Entry 5MMM (electron microscopy, 3.40 A resolution); this record covers chains 3 and A of the 61 polymer chains in the assembly.

Chain 3:
Protein: 50S ribosomal protein L34, chloroplastic
From: Spinacia oleracea
UniProt: P82244 (RK34_SPIOL); numbering as in UniProt (aligned over 1-152)
Chain sequence (152 residues; numbered 1 to 152; the number before each row is that of its first residue):
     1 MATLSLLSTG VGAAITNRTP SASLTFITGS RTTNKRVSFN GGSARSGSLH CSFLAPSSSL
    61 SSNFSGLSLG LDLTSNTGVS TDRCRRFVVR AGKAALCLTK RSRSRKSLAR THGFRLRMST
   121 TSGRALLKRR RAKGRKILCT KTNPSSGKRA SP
Not modelled in the structure: 1-92

Chain A:
Molecule: 23S ribosomal RNA
From: Spinacia oleracea
Sequence (2810 nucleotides; row label = number of the first residue in the row):
     1 UUCAAACGAG GAAAGGCUUA CGGUGGAUAC CUAGGCACCC AGAGACGAGG AAGGGCGUAU
    61 UAAUCGACGA AAUGCUUCGG GGAGUUGAAA AUAAGCAGAG AUCCGGAGAU UCCCGAAUAG
   121 GUCAACCUUU CGAACUUCUG CUGAAUCCAU GGGCAGGCAA GAGACAACCU GGCGAACUGA
   181 AACAUCUUAG UAGCCAGAGG AAAAGAAAGC AAAAGCGAUU CCCGUAGUAG CGGCGAGCGA
   241 AAUGGGAGCA GCCUAAACCG UGAAAACGGG GUUGUGGGAG AGCAAUACAA GCGUCGUGCU
   301 GCUAGGCGAA UCAGUGGAGU GCGGAACCCU AGAUGGUGAA AGUCCAGUAG CCGAAAGCAU
   361 CACUAGCUUA UGCUCUGACC CGAGUAGCAU GGGGCACGUG GAAUCCCGUG UGAAUCAGCA
   421 AGGACCACCU UGCAAGGCUA AAUACUCCUG GGUGACCGAU AGCGAAGUAG UACCGUGAGG
   481 GAAGGGUGAA AAGAACCCCC AUCGGGGAGU GAAAUAGAAC AUGAAACCGU AAGCUCUCAA
   541 GCAGUGGGAG GGGGACCAGA CCCUGACCGC GUGCCUGUUG AAGAAUGAGC CGGCGACUCA
   601 UAGGCAGUGG CUUGGUUAAG GGAACCCACC GGAGCCGUAG CGAAAGCGAG UCUUCAUAGG
   661 GCAAUUGUCA CUGCUUAUGG ACCCGAACCU GGGUGAUCUA UCCAUGACCA GGAUGAAGCU
   721 UGGGUGAAAC UAAGUGGAGG UCCGAACCGA CUGAUGUUGA AGAAUCAGCG GAUGAGUUGU
   781 GGUUAGGGGU GAAAUGCCAC UCGAACCCAG AGCUAGCUGG UUCUCCCCGA AAUGCGUUGA
   841 GGCGCAGCAG UUGACUGGAC AUCUAGGGGU AAAGCACUGU UUCGGUGCGG GCCGCGAGAG
   901 CGGUACCAAA UCGAGGCAAA CUCUGAAUAC UAGAUAUGAC CUCCAAAUAA CAGGGGUCAA
   961 GGUCGGCCAG UGAGACGAUG GGGGAUAAGC UUCAUCGUCG AGAGGGAAAC AGCCCGGAUC
  1021 ACCAGCUAAG GCCCCUAAAU GACCGCUCAG UGAUAAAGGA GGUAGGGGUG CAGAGACAGC
  1081 CAGGAGGUUU GCCUAGAAGC AGCCACCCUU GAAAGAGUGC GUAAUAGCUC ACUGAUCGAG
  1141 CGCUCUUGCG CCGAAGAUGA ACGGGGCUAA GCGGUCUGCC GAAGCUGUGG GAUGUAAAAA
  1201 AACAUCGGUA GGGGAGCGUU CCGUGUUAGG GAGAAACGCG UGCGUGAGCC GCGUUGGACG
  1261 AAGCGGAAGC GAGAAUGUCG GCUUGAGUAA CGCAAACAUU GGUGAGAAUC CAAUGCCCCG
  1321 AAAACCUAAG GGUUCCUCCG CAAGGUUCGU CCACGGAGGG UGAGUCAGGG CCUAAGAUCA
  1381 GGCCGAAAGG CGUAGUCGAU GGACAACAGG UGAAUAUUCC UGUACUACCC CUUGUUGGUC
  1441 CCGAGGGACG GAGGAGGCUA GGUUAGCCGA AAGAUGGUUA UCGGUUCAAG GACGCAAGGU
  1501 GACCCUGUUU UUCAGGGUAA GAAGGGGUAG AGAAAAUGCC UCGAGCCAAU GUUCGAGUAC
  1561 CAGGCGCUAC GGCGCUGAAG UAACCGAUGC CAUACUCCCA GGAAAAGCUC GAACGACCUU
  1621 CAACAAAAGG GUACCUGUAC CCGAAACCGA CACAGGUAGG UAGGUAGAGA AUACCUAGGG
  1681 GCGCGAGACA ACUCUCUCUA AGGAACUCGG CAAAAUAGCC CCGUAACUUC GGGAGAAGGG
  1741 GUGCCCCCUC ACAAAGGGGG UCGAAGUGAC CAGGCCCGGG CGACUGUUUA CCAAAAACAC
  1801 AGGUCUCCGC AAAGUCGUAA GACCAUGUAU GGGGGCUGAC GCCUGCCCAG UGCCGGAAGG
  1861 UCAAGGAAGU UGGUGACCUG AUGACAGGGG AGCCGGCGAC CGAAGCCCCG GUGAACGGCG
  1921 GCCGUAACUA UAACGGUCCU AAGGUAGCGA AAUUCCUUGU CGGGUAAGUU CCGACCCGCA
  1981 CGAAAGGCGU AACGAUCUGG GCACUGUCUC GGAGAGAGGC UCGGUGAAAU AGACAUGUCU
  2041 GUGAAGAUGC GGACUACCUG CACCUGGACA GAAAGACCCU AUGAAGCUUU ACUGUUCCCU
  2101 GGGAUUGGCU UUGGGCUUUU CCUGCGCAGC UUAGGUGGAA GGCGAAGAAG GCCCCCUUCC
  2161 GGGGGGGCCC GAGCCAUCAG UGAGAUACCA CUCUGGAAGA GCUAGAAUUC UAACCUUGUG
  2221 UCAGGACCUA CGGGCCAAGG GACAUUCUCA GGUAGACAGU UUCUAUGGGG CGUAGGCCUC
  2281 CCAAAAGGUA ACGGAGGCGU GCAAAGGUUU CCUCGGGCCG GACGGAGAUU GGCCCUCGAG
  2341 UGCAAAGGCA GAAGGGAGCU UGACUGCAAG ACCCACCCGU CGAGCAGGGA CGAAAGUCGG
  2401 CCUUAGUGAU CCGACGGUGC CGAGUGGAAG GGCCGUCGCU CAACGGAUAA AAGUUACUCU
  2461 AGGGAUAACA GGCUGAUCUU CCCCAAGAGU UCACAUCGAC GGGAAGGUUU GGCACCUCGA
  2521 UGUCGGCUCU UCGCCACCUG GGGCUGUAGU AUGUUCCAAG GGUUGGGCUG UUCGCCCAUU
  2581 AAAGCGGUAC GUGAGCUGGG UUCAGAACGU CGUGAGACAG UUCGGUCCAU AUCCGGUGUG
  2641 GGCGUUAGAG CAUUGAGAGG ACCUUUCCCU AGUACGAGAG GACCGGGAAG GACGCACCUC
  2701 UGGUGUACCA GUUAUCGUGC CCACGGUAAA CGCUGGGUAG CCAAGUGCGG AGCGGAUAAC
  2761 UGCUGAAAGC AUCUAAGUAG UAAGCCCACC CCAAGAUGAG UGCUCUCCUA
Not modelled in the structure: 1, 515, 896-900, 1751-1755
Metal / ion sites: Mg2+ site 1 near A9 (its only coordinating residue here); Mg2+ site 2 near G11 (its only coordinating residue here); Mg2+ site 3 near G15 (its only coordinating residue here); Mg2+ site 4 near U24 (its only coordinating residue here); Mg2+ site 5: C30, G1260; Mg2+ site 6 near A45 (its only coordinating residue here); Mg2+ site 7 near A52 (its only coordinating residue here); Mg2+ site 8 near A71 (its only coordinating residue here); Mg2+ site 9 near U118 (its only coordinating residue here); Mg2+ site 10 near C148 (its only coordinating residue here); Mg2+ site 11: A160, G161; Mg2+ site 12: C177, U2260; 227 more Mg2+ sites not listed

Interface between chain 3 and chain A:
Residue-residue contacts (111):
  Lys-93(3) with C748(A), salt bridge to the phosphate; G749(A), phosphate contact; U1657(A), phosphate contact
  Ala-94(3) with G1656(A), sugar contact
  Ala-95(3) with A763(A), phosphate contact
  Leu-96(3) with A763(A), phosphate contact; C800(A), sugar contact; A1790(A), base contact; C1791(A), base contact
  Cys-97(3) with A763(A), phosphate contact; C800(A), hydrogen bond to the base
  Leu-98(3) with C1648(A), sugar contact; G1649(A), sugar contact; G1655(A), base contact
  Thr-99(3) with U697(A), hydrogen bond to the sugar; C698(A), sugar contact; A799(A), sugar contact
  Lys-100(3) with U697(A), base contact; C1648(A), salt bridge to the phosphate; G1649(A), phosphate contact
  Arg-101(3) with U697(A), hydrogen bond to the base; C698(A), hydrogen bond to the phosphate
  Ser-102(3) with A1329(A), base contact; C1647(A), hydrogen bond to the sugar; C1648(A), sugar contact
  Arg-103(3) with U697(A), salt bridge to the phosphate; G781(A), salt bridge to the phosphate; A1329(A), sugar contact; G1330(A), sugar contact
  Ser-104(3) with G781(A), phosphate contact; A1329(A), phosphate contact; G1330(A), phosphate contact
  Arg-105(3) with G1330(A), salt bridge to the phosphate; G1331(A), salt bridge to the phosphate; G1332(A), hydrogen bond to the base
  Lys-106(3) with C123(A), base contact; A1399(A), salt bridge to the phosphate
  Ser-107(3) with G782(A), hydrogen bond to the phosphate
  Leu-108(3) with U697(A), base contact
  Ala-109(3) with C123(A), sugar contact; A124(A), phosphate contact
  Arg-110(3) with C123(A), sugar contact; G781(A), phosphate contact; G782(A), salt bridge to the phosphate; G1398(A), hydrogen bond to the phosphate; A1399(A), salt bridge to the phosphate
  Thr-111(3) with A696(A), phosphate contact
  His-112(3) with U476(A), hydrogen bond to the sugar; G477(A), sugar contact; G695(A), salt bridge to the phosphate
  Gly-113(3) with A124(A), phosphate contact
  Phe-114(3) with A124(A), stacking on the base
  Arg-115(3) with G115(A), salt bridge to the phosphate; U122(A), hydrogen bond to the base; C123(A), salt bridge to the phosphate; A124(A), hydrogen bond to the phosphate
  Arg-117(3) with G477(A), hydrogen bond to the phosphate; A478(A), salt bridge to the phosphate; U694(A), phosphate contact; G695(A), salt bridge to the phosphate
  Met-118(3) with A116(A), phosphate contact
  Thr-121(3) with A1388(A), hydrogen bond to the sugar; G1389(A), hydrogen bond to the phosphate
  Ser-122(3) with G693(A), phosphate contact; U694(A), hydrogen bond to the phosphate
  Arg-124(3) with G1389(A), salt bridge to the phosphate
  Leu-126(3) with A478(A), sugar contact
  Lys-128(3) with A164(A), salt bridge to the phosphate; C165(A), salt bridge to the phosphate
  Arg-129(3) with A478(A), hydrogen bond to the phosphate; G479(A), salt bridge to the phosphate; G693(A), sugar contact
  Arg-130(3) with A478(A), salt bridge to the phosphate; G479(A), salt bridge to the phosphate
  Arg-131(3) with A52(A), base contact; G53(A), hydrogen bond to the sugar
  Lys-133(3) with G470(A), base contact; G480(A), salt bridge to the phosphate; G481(A), hydrogen bond to the base
  Gly-134(3) with G470(A), sugar contact
  Arg-135(3) with G470(A), sugar contact; U471(A), salt bridge to the phosphate; G479(A), base contact; G480(A), hydrogen bond to the base; G481(A), hydrogen bond to the base
  Lys-136(3) with U471(A), hydrogen bond to the phosphate
  Thr-140(3) with G475(A), base contact; G477(A), hydrogen bond to the phosphate
  Lys-141(3) with U476(A), hydrogen bond to the phosphate; G477(A), salt bridge to the phosphate; U697(A), base contact
  Thr-142(3) with A124(A), phosphate contact
  Asn-143(3) with C123(A), hydrogen bond to the sugar; A124(A), hydrogen bond to the phosphate
  Pro-144(3) with C123(A), base contact; A125(A), phosphate contact
  Ser-145(3) with C123(A), sugar contact; A125(A), hydrogen bond to the phosphate; C126(A), base contact
  Ser-146(3) with C126(A), hydrogen bond to the sugar
  Gly-147(3) with U1636(A), sugar contact; G1637(A), sugar contact
  Lys-148(3) with G1332(A), base contact; G1637(A), salt bridge to the phosphate; U1638(A), salt bridge to the phosphate
  Arg-149(3) with G1332(A), hydrogen bond to the sugar
  Ser-151(3) with C123(A), hydrogen bond to the base; G1330(A), hydrogen bond to the phosphate
  Pro-152(3) with C123(A), base contact; A1329(A), phosphate contact; G1368(A), sugar contact
Other interface residues (no listed pair), chain 3 (53 interface residues in all): Leu-116, Gly-123, Ala-125, Leu-138
Other interface residues (no listed pair), chain A (58 interface residues in all): C127, C195, A196, U699, U801

In short:
The interface between chain 3 and chain A involves 53 residues on one side and 58 on the other, with 30
hydrogen bonds, 25 salt bridges and 1 aromatic stacking contact. Among the polar pairs are Cys-97(3)/C800(A),
Arg-101(3)/U697(A) and Arg-105(3)/G1332(A).
Here chain 3 is 50S ribosomal protein L34, chloroplastic and chain A is 23S ribosomal RNA, both from Spinacia
oleracea. Entry 5MMM (Structure of the 70S chloroplast ribosome) was determined by electron microscopy,
deposited together with 5MMI and 5MMJ.
